Entry 7S64 (electron microscopy, 6.43 A resolution (low resolution: residue-level contacts below are approximate; hydrogen-bond / salt-bridge calls are withheld)); this record covers chains A and D of the 4 polymer chains in the assembly.

Chain A (and D):
Protein: Alpha 2-macroglobulin
Source organism: Xenopus laevis
Notes: chain D of this document is another copy of the same molecule, construct and numbering; everything in this record applies to it too
UniProt: A0A1L8FIE8 (A0A1L8FIE8_XENLA); residues 1-1441 here = UniProt positions 1-1441
Chain sequence (1441 residues; each row starts with the number of its first residue):
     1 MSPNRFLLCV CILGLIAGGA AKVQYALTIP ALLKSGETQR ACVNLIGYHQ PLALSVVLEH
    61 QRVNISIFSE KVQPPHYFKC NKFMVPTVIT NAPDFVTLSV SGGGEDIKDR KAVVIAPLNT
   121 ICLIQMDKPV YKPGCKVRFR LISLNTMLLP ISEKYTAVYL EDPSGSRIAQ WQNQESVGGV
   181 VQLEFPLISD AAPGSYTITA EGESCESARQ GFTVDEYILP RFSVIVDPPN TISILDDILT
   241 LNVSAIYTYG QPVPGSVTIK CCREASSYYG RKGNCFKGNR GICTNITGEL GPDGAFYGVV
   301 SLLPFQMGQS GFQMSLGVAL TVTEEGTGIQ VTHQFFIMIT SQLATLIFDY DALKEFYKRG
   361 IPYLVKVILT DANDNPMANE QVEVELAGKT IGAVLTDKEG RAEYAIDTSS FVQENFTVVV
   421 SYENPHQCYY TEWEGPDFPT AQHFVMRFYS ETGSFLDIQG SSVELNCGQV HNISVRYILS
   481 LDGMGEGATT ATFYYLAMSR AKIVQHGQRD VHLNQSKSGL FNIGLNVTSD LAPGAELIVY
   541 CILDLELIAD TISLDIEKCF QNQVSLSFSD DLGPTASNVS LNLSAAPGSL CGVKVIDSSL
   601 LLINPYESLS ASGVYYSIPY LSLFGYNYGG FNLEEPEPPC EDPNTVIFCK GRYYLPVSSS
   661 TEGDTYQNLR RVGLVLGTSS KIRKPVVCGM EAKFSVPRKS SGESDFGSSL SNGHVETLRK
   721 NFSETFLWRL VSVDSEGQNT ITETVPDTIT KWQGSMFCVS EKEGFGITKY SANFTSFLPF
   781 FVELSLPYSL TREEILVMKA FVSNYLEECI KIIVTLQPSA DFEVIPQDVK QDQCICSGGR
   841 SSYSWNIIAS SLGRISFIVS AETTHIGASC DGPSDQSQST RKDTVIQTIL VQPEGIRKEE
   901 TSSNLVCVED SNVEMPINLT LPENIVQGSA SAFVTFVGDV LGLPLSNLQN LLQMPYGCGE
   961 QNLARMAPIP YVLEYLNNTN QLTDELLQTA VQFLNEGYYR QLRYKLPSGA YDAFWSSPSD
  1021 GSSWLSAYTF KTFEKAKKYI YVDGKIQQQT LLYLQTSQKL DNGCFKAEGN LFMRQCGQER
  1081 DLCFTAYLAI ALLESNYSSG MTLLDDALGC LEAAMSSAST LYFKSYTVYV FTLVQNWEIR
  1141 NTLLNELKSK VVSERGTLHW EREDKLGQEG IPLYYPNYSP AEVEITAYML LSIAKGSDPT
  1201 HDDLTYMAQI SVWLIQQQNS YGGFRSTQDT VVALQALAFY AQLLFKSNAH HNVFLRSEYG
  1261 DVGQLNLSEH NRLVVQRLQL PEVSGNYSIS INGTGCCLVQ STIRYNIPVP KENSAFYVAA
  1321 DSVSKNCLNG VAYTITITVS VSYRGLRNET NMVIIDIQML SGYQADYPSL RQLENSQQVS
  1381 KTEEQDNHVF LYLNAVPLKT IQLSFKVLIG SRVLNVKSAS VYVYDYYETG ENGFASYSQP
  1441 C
Not modelled in the structure: 1-18, 694-720 (chain D: 1-21)
Cystine bridges: Cys-42/Cys-80, Cys-262/Cys-283, Cys-467/Cys-559, Cys-591/Cys-758, Cys-640/Cys-688, Cys-809/Cys-836, Cys-834/Cys-870, Cys-907/Cys-1296, Cys-1064/Cys-1110, Cys-1327/Cys-1441

Interface between chain A and chain D:
Residue-residue contacts - 16 pairs, chain A then chain D:
  Pro-1007(A) / Asn-632(D)
  Ser-1008(A) / Asn-632(D)
  Lys-1045(A) / Phe-631(D)
  Gln-1048(A) / Pro-93(D)
  Gln-1049(A) / Asn-632(D)
  Gln-1055(A) / Phe-95(D)
  Asp-1061(A) / Lys-108(D)
  Asp-1061(A) / Arg-110(D)
  Tyr-1097(A) / Gln-61(D)
  Gly-1100(A) / Glu-59(D)
  Gly-1100(A) / His-60(D)
  Gly-1100(A) / Gln-61(D)
  Gly-1100(A) / Arg-62(D)
  Met-1101(A) / Glu-59(D)
  Met-1101(A) / Gln-61(D)
  Thr-1102(A) / Glu-59(D)
Other interface residues (no listed pair), chain A (17 interface residues in all): Gly-1009, Leu-1052, Gln-1058, Lys-1059, Leu-1060, Ser-1098
Other interface residues (no listed pair), chain D (13 interface residues in all): Ala-92, Ala-112, Leu-633

Summary:
The interface between chain A and chain D involves 17 residues on one side and 13 on the other.
Both chains are Alpha 2-macroglobulin (Xenopus laevis). Entry 7S64 (Intermediate-form oocyte/egg
Alpha-2-Macroglobulin (A2Moo) tetramer) was determined by electron microscopy (same publication as 7S62 and
7S63).
